Entry 8VGV (electron microscopy, 3.60 A resolution); this record covers chains A and C of the 12 polymer chains in the assembly.

Chain A:
Molecule: CH848 DE3 SOSIP gp120
Organism: Human immunodeficiency virus 1
UniProtKB: A0A1W6IPB2 (A0A1W6IPB2_9HIV1); the construct lacks a stretch of the UniProt sequence and is renumbered around it, so the offset changes along the chain: 34-139 = UniProt 30-135; 148-309 = UniProt 136-297; 312-321 = UniProt 298-307; 322-358 = UniProt 309-345; 3 more segments
Amino-acid sequence (462 residues; row label = number of the first residue in the row; note: 13 numbers in that range are skipped by the numbering (no residue carries them; nothing is unmodelled there)):
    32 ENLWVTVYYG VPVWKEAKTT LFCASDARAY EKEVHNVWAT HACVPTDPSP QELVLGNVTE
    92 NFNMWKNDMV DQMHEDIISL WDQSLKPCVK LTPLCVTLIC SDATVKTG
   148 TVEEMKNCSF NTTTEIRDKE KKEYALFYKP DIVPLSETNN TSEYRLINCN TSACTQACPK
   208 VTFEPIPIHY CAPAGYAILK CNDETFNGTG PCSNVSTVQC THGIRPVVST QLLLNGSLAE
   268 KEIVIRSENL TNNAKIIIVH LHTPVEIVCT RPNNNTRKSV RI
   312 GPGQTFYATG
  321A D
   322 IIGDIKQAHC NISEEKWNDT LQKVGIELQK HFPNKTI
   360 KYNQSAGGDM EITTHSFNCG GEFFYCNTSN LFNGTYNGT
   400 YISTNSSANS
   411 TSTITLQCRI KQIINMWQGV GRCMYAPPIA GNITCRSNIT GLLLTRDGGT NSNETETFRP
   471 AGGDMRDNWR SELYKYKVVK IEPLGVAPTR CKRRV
Construct notes: expression tag (32-33); conflict Asp133 (Asn129 in A0A1W6IPB2), Thr138 (Asn134 in A0A1W6IPB2), Cys201 (Val189 in A0A1W6IPB2), Cys433 (Ala417 in A0A1W6IPB2), Lys490 (Glu474 in A0A1W6IPB2), Glu492 (Gln476 in A0A1W6IPB2), Val496 (Ile480 in A0A1W6IPB2), Arg500 (Gly484 in A0A1W6IPB2), Cys501 (Ala485 in A0A1W6IPB2)
Cystine bridges: Cys54-Cys74, Cys119-Cys205, Cys126-Cys196, Cys201-Cys433, Cys218-Cys247, Cys228-Cys239, Cys296-Cys331, Cys378-Cys445, Cys385-Cys418
Covalently attached groups: glycan linked to Asn301, Asn332
Reported in the primary citation:
  - post-translational modification sites: Asn301, Asn332 (from molecular simulation)
  - mutagenesis - N442A (5-fold): increased binding to I3.6

Chain C:
Molecule: DH270.6 Antibody Fab Heavy Chain
Organism: Homo sapiens
Notes: antibody fragment or engineered binder
Amino-acid sequence (126 residues; each row starts with the number of its first residue):
     1 QVQLVQSGAQ MKNPGASVKV SCAPSGYTFT DFYIHWLRQA PGQGLQWMGW MNPQTGRTNT
    61 ARNFQGRVTM TRDTSIGTAY MELRSLTSDD TAIYYCTTGG WISLYYDSSY YPNFDHWGQG
   121 TLLTVS
Cystine bridges: Cys22-Cys96
Reported in the primary citation:
  - binding site for alpha-D-mannopyranose: Asp115 (from molecular simulation)

Interface between chain A and chain C:
Contacting residue pairs - 20 pairs, chain A then chain C:
  Val136(A) - Arg57(C)  hydrogen bond (backbone-side chain)
  Lys137(A) - Arg57(C)
  Lys137(A) - Thr58(C)  hydrogen bond (backbone-backbone)
  Thr138(A) - Gly56(C)
  Thr138(A) - Thr58(C)
  Pro299(A) - Tyr105(C)
  Ile322(A) - Arg57(C)  hydrogen bond (backbone-side chain)
  Gly324(A) - Trp50(C)
  Gly324(A) - Arg57(C)  hydrogen bond (backbone-side chain)
  Gly324(A) - Asp107(C)
  Asp325(A) - Tyr33(C)  hydrogen bond
  Asp325(A) - Trp50(C)
  Asp325(A) - Asn52(C)  hydrogen bond
  Asp325(A) - Arg57(C)
  Asp325(A) - Asp107(C)  hydrogen bond (backbone-side chain)
  Ile326(A) - Arg57(C)
  Lys327(A) - Leu104(C)
  Gln328(A) - Leu104(C)  hydrogen bond (backbone-backbone)
  His330(A) - Tyr105(C)
  Thr415(A) - Tyr105(C)
Interface residues without a listed pair, chain A (13 interface residues in all): Gly139
Interface residues without a listed pair, chain C (12 interface residues in all): Thr55, Gln65, Ser109

Overview:
Chain A and chain C form an interface of 13 and 12 residues respectively, with 8 hydrogen bonds. Polar
contacts include Val136(A)-Arg57(C), Ile322(A)-Arg57(C) and Gly324(A)-Arg57(C). The paper reports a binding
site for alpha-D-mannopyranose at Asp115(C); N442A of chain A increases binding to I3.6.
Here chain A is CH848 DE3 SOSIP gp120 (Human immunodeficiency virus 1) and chain C is DH270.6 Antibody Fab
Heavy Chain (Homo sapiens). Entry 8VGV (DH270.6 Fab bound to the HIV-1 CH848 DE3 SOSIP) was determined by
electron microscopy together with 8VGW, 8VH2 and 8VH3 from the same study.
